PDB entry 2E2M | X-ray diffraction, 2.60 A resolution | chains I and J of the 10 polymer chains in the assembly

Chain I (and J):
Molecule: Probable peroxiredoxin
From: Aeropyrum pernix
Notes: EC 1.11.1.15; chain J of this document is another copy of the same molecule, construct and numbering; everything in this record applies to it too
UniProt: Q9Y9L0 (TDXH_AERPE); residues 1-250 here = UniProt positions 1-250
Chain sequence (250 residues; each row starts with the number of its first residue):
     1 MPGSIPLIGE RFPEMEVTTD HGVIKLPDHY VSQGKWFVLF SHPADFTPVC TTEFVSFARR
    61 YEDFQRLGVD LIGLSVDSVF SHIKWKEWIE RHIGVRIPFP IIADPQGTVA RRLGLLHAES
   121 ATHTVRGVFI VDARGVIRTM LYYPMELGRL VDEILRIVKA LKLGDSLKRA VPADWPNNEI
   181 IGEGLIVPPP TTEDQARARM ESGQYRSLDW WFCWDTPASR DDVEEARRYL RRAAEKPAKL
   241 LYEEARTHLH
Disordered / not traced: 1-3, 117-120, 245-250 (chain J: 1-3, 117-120, 246-250)
Differences from the reference sequence: engineered mutation S207 (Cys in Q9Y9L0)
Modified residues: C50 (3-sulfinoalanine; CSD)
Swiss-Prot annotation at these positions:
  - active site: C50 (Cysteine sulfenic acid (-SOH) intermediate)
  - binding site (substrate): R126
  - mutagenesis: C50 (C50S: Abolishes enzyme activity), C213 (C213S: Abolishes enzyme activity)
What the authors report for this chain:
  - post-translational modification sites: C50
  - catalytic residues: H42, R149 (proposed by the authors, not directly observed)

How chain I and chain J interact:
Residue-residue contacts - 160 pairs, chain I then chain J:
  S4(I) with S4(J)
  I5(I) with I5(J), hydrophobic
  L7(I) with G114(J)
  I8(I) with Y142(J); Y143(J)
  F46(I) with W211(J)
  T47(I) with W211(J)
  P48(I) with I186(J), hydrophobic; W211(J); F212(J)
  V49(I) with A170(J), hydrophobic; V171(J)
  T51(I) with W211(J)
  T52(I) with P172(J); A173(J), hydrogen bond (side chain-backbone); N178(J); E179(J); I180(J); F212(J)
  E53(I) with A173(J)
  V55(I) with E179(J); I180(J), hydrophobic
  S56(I) with D174(J), hydrogen bond; E179(J), hydrogen bond
  R60(I) with D174(J), salt bridge; E179(J), salt bridge
  W85(I) with W211(J)
  W88(I) with L208(J); D209(J), hydrogen bond; W211(J), hydrophobic
  H92(I) with L208(J)
  I93(I) with L208(J), hydrophobic
  T124(I) with L7(J)
  R138(I) with P144(J); E146(J), salt bridge
  T139(I) with Y142(J); P144(J)
  M140(I) with L141(J); Y142(J), hydrogen bond (backbone-backbone)
  L141(I) with M140(J); L141(J), hydrophobic; Y143(J), hydrophobic
  Y142(I) with I8(J), hydrophobic; T139(J); M140(J), hydrogen bond (backbone-backbone); Y142(J), hydrophobic
  Y143(I) with L141(J), hydrophobic; E153(J), hydrogen bond; I157(J)
  P144(I) with R138(J); T139(J)
  E146(I) with R138(J), salt bridge; A170(J); V171(J), hydrogen bond (backbone-backbone)
  L147(I) with R156(J); I157(J); L161(J), hydrophobic; V171(J)
  G148(I) with R156(J), hydrogen bond (backbone-side chain); V171(J), hydrogen bond (backbone-backbone); P172(J); A173(J)
  R149(I) with A173(J); D174(J)
  L150(I) with E153(J); R156(J); D174(J); L230(J), hydrophobic
  V151(I) with D174(J), hydrogen bond (backbone-side chain)
  E153(I) with Y143(J), hydrogen bond; L150(J)
  R156(I) with Y143(J); G148(J), hydrogen bond (side chain-backbone); L150(J)
  I157(I) with Y143(J), hydrophobic; L147(J), hydrophobic
  L161(I) with P144(J), hydrophobic; E146(J); L147(J), hydrophobic
  A170(I) with V49(J), hydrophobic; E146(J)
  V171(I) with V49(J); E146(J), hydrogen bond (backbone-backbone); L147(J); G148(J), hydrogen bond (backbone-backbone)
  P172(I) with T52(J); G148(J)
  A173(I) with T52(J), hydrogen bond (backbone-side chain); E53(J); G148(J); R149(J)
  D174(I) with S56(J), hydrogen bond; R60(J), salt bridge; R149(J), hydrogen bond (backbone-backbone); L150(J); V151(J), hydrogen bond (side chain-backbone)
  P176(I) with K236(J)
  N177(I) with A233(J), hydrogen bond (side chain-backbone); A234(J), hydrogen bond (side chain-backbone); E235(J), hydrogen bond (side chain-backbone); K236(J); P237(J)
  N178(I) with T52(J); P237(J); L240(J)
  E179(I) with R59(J); R60(J), salt bridge; L240(J); L241(J), hydrogen bond (backbone-backbone)
  I180(I) with T52(J); V55(J), hydrophobic; L240(J); L241(J); Y242(J), hydrogen bond (backbone-backbone)
  G182(I) with K236(J); L240(J)
  E183(I) with K236(J), salt bridge
  I186(I) with P48(J), hydrophobic; V49(J), hydrophobic
  P189(I) with P48(J)
  L208(I) with W88(J); H92(J); I93(J), hydrophobic
  D209(I) with W88(J), hydrogen bond
  W211(I) with F46(J); T47(J); P48(J); T51(J); W85(J); W88(J), hydrophobic
  F212(I) with P48(J); T52(J)
  W214(I) with Y242(J), hydrophobic
  R227(I) with K236(J)
  L230(I) with L150(J), hydrophobic; A233(J); A234(J)
  R231(I) with A234(J)
  A233(I) with N177(J), hydrogen bond (backbone-side chain); L230(J)
  A234(I) with N177(J), hydrogen bond (backbone-side chain); R227(J); L230(J); R231(J), hydrogen bond (backbone-side chain); A234(J), hydrophobic
  E235(I) with N177(J)
  K236(I) with N177(J); R227(J)
  P237(I) with N177(J); N178(J)
  L240(I) with N178(J); E179(J); I180(J); I181(J); G182(J)
  L241(I) with E179(J), hydrogen bond (backbone-backbone); I180(J)
  Y242(I) with I180(J), hydrogen bond (backbone-backbone); R206(J); W214(J), hydrophobic
Interface residues without a listed pair, chain I (71 interface residues in all): R59, G114, R126, A160, I181
Interface residues without a listed pair, chain J (71 interface residues in all): T124, A160, E183, P189, K239

Summary:
Chain I and chain J each contribute 71 residues to their interface, with 30 hydrogen bonds and 7 salt bridges.
Polar contacts include R60(I)-D174(J), R60(I)-E179(J) and R138(I)-E146(J). Curated annotation (UniProt) lists
active-site residue C50(I), substrate-binding residue R126(I) and 2 mutagenesis sites on chain I. The paper
reports catalytic residues H42(I) and R149(I); a modification site at C50(I).
Both chains are Probable peroxiredoxin (Aeropyrum pernix). Entry 2E2M (Crystal structure of archaeal
peroxiredoxin, thioredoxin peroxidase from Aeropyrum pernix K1 (sulfinic acid form)) was determined by X-ray
diffraction together with 2ZCT, 2E2G and 2NVL from the same study.
